2ZR3 - chains A and B; structure by X-ray diffraction, 3.00 A resolution.

== Chain A (and B) ==
Name: Seryl-tRNA synthetase
Organism: Pyrococcus horikoshii
Notes: EC 6.1.1.11; chain B of this document is another copy of the same molecule, construct and numbering; everything in this record applies to it too
UniProtKB: O58441 (SYS_PYRHO); residues 1-455 here = UniProt positions 1-455
Amino-acid sequence (455 residues; each row starts with the number of its first residue):
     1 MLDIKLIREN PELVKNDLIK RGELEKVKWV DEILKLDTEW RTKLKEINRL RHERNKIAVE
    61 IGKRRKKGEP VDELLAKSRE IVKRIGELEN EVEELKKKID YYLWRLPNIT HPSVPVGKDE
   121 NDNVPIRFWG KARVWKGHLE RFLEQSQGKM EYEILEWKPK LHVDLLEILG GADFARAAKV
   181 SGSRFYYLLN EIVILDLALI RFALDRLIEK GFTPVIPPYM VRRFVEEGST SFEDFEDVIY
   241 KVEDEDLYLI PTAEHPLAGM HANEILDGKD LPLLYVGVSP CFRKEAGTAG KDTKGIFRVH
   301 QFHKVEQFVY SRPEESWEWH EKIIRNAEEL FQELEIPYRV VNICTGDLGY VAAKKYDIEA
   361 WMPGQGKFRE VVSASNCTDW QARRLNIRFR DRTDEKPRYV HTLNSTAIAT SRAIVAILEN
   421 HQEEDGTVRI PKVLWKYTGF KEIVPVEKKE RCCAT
Disordered / not traced: 449-455

== Chain A / chain B interface ==
Pairs across the interface (113; chain A residue first):
  Arg176(A) with Met260(B), hydrogen bond (side chain-backbone); His261(B), hydrogen bond; Glu264(B), salt bridge
  Ala178(A) with Arg222(B), hydrogen bond (backbone-side chain)
  Lys179(A) with Arg222(B), hydrogen bond (backbone-side chain); Phe224(B); Gly259(B); Met260(B), hydrogen bond (side chain-backbone); His261(B); Ala262(B), hydrogen bond (side chain-backbone); Glu264(B), salt bridge
  Val180(A) with Val221(B), hydrophobic; Arg222(B), hydrogen bond (backbone-backbone); Val225(B); Gly259(B); Met260(B)
  Ser181(A) with Pro218(B); Met220(B), hydrogen bond (side chain-backbone); Val221(B); Leu247(B)
  Gly182(A) with Arg222(B)
  Phe185(A) with Met220(B), hydrophobic
  Tyr186(A) with Pro217(B); Pro218(B)
  Tyr187(A) with Ile216(B); Pro217(B), hydrophobic; Pro218(B); Pro256(B), hydrogen bond (side chain-backbone); Met260(B), hydrogen bond (side chain-backbone)
  Leu188(A) with Val215(B); Ile216(B), hydrogen bond (backbone-backbone)
  Leu189(A) with Pro214(B); Val215(B), hydrophobic
  Asn190(A) with Thr213(B); Pro214(B), hydrogen bond (backbone-backbone)
  Val193(A) with Pro214(B); Val215(B), hydrophobic; Ile216(B), hydrophobic
  Ile194(A) with Arg201(B)
  Asp196(A) with Ile216(B)
  Leu197(A) with Leu204(B), hydrophobic
  Ile200(A) with Leu197(B), hydrophobic
  Arg201(A) with Ile194(B); Tyr437(B), hydrogen bond (side chain-backbone)
  Leu204(A) with Leu197(B), hydrophobic
  Thr213(A) with Asn190(B)
  Pro214(A) with Leu188(B); Leu189(B); Asn190(B), hydrogen bond (backbone-backbone); Val193(B)
  Val215(A) with Tyr187(B), hydrophobic; Leu188(B); Leu189(B), hydrophobic; Val193(B), hydrophobic
  Ile216(A) with Tyr187(B); Leu188(B), hydrogen bond (backbone-backbone); Val193(B), hydrophobic
  Pro217(A) with Tyr186(B); Tyr187(B), hydrophobic; Gln301(B), hydrogen bond (backbone-side chain)
  Pro218(A) with Ser181(B); Phe185(B), hydrophobic; Tyr186(B); Tyr187(B); Gln301(B)
  Tyr219(A) with Pro280(B), hydrophobic; Phe282(B), hydrophobic; Gln301(B), hydrogen bond (backbone-side chain); His303(B), hydrogen bond
  Met220(A) with Ser181(B), hydrogen bond (backbone-side chain); Phe185(B), hydrophobic; Tyr240(B), hydrophobic; Leu249(B), hydrophobic; Phe282(B), hydrophobic
  Val221(A) with Val180(B), hydrophobic; Ser181(B)
  Arg222(A) with Ala178(B), hydrogen bond (side chain-backbone); Lys179(B), hydrogen bond (side chain-backbone); Val180(B), hydrogen bond (backbone-backbone); Ser181(B); Gly182(B)
  Phe224(A) with Lys179(B)
  Val225(A) with Val180(B)
  Tyr240(A) with Val242(B), hydrophobic
  Lys241(A) with Val242(B); Glu243(B), salt bridge
  Val242(A) with Lys241(B)
  Glu243(A) with Lys241(B), salt bridge; Val242(B); Glu243(B)
  Glu245(A) with Tyr240(B)
  Leu247(A) with Ser181(B)
  Leu249(A) with Leu249(B), hydrophobic
  Pro256(A) with Tyr187(B), hydrogen bond (backbone-side chain)
  Gly259(A) with Lys179(B); Val180(B)
  Met260(A) with Arg176(B), hydrogen bond (backbone-side chain); Lys179(B), hydrogen bond (backbone-side chain); Tyr187(B), hydrophobic
  His261(A) with Arg176(B), hydrogen bond; Lys179(B)
  Ala262(A) with Lys179(B), hydrogen bond (backbone-side chain)
  Glu264(A) with Arg176(B), salt bridge; Lys179(B), salt bridge
  Pro280(A) with Tyr219(B), hydrophobic; Pro280(B), hydrophobic
  Phe282(A) with Tyr219(B), hydrophobic
  Gln301(A) with Pro217(B), hydrogen bond (side chain-backbone); Pro218(B); Tyr219(B), hydrogen bond (side chain-backbone)
  His303(A) with Tyr219(B), hydrogen bond
  Tyr437(A) with Arg201(B), hydrogen bond (backbone-side chain)
  Thr438(A) with Arg201(B)
Other interface residues (no listed pair), chain A (52 interface residues in all): Ala177, Ile208
Other interface residues (no listed pair), chain B (52 interface residues in all): Asp196, Ile200, Asp205, Ile208, Asp244, Glu245

== In short ==
The chain A/chain B interface involves 52 residues from each chain; the contacts include 31 hydrogen bonds and
6 salt bridges. Polar contacts include Arg176(A)-Glu264(B), Lys179(A)-Glu264(B) and Lys241(A)-Glu243(B).
Both chains are Seryl-tRNA synthetase (Pyrococcus horikoshii). Entry 2ZR3 (Crystal structure of seryl-tRNA
synthetase from Pyrococcus horikoshii) was determined by X-ray diffraction, deposited together with 2ZR2 and
2DQ0.
